PDB entry 8SQK | electron microscopy, 3.01 A resolution | chains D and T of the 8 polymer chains in the assembly

# Chain D
Protein: Non-structural protein 8
From: Severe acute respiratory syndrome coronavirus 2
UniProtKB: P0DTD1 (R1AB_SARS2); residues 1-198 here correspond to UniProt positions 3943-4140 (UniProt number = residue number + 3942)
Amino-acid sequence (198 residues; each row starts with the number of its first residue):
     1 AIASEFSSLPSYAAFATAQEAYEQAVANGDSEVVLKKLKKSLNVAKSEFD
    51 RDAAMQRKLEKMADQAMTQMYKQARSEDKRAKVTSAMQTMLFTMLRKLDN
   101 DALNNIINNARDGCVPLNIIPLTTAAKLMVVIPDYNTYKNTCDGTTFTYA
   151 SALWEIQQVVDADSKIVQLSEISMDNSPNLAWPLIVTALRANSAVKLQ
Not modelled in the structure: 1-6, 192-198
Swiss-Prot annotation at these positions:
  - site: Gln-198 (Cleavage)

# Chain T
Molecule: Template RNA
Sequence (35 nucleotides; each row starts with the number of its first residue):
   100 UGUCAUGCUUCGCGUGGAGAAUGACGUAGCAUGCU

# Interface between chain D and chain T
Contacting residue pairs (5):
  Lys-40(D) / G122(T)  salt bridge to the phosphate
  Asn-43(D) / A120(T)  hydrogen bond to the phosphate
  Asn-43(D) / U121(T)  sugar contact
  Lys-61(D) / C112(T)  salt bridge to the phosphate
  Gln-65(D) / C110(T)  phosphate contact
Also at the interface, not in a pair above, chain T (6 interface residues in all): G111

# Summary
4 residues of chain D and 6 residues of chain T are in contact; the contacts include 1 hydrogen bond and 2
salt bridges. Polar pairs include Asn-43(D)/A120(T), Lys-40(D)/G122(T) and Lys-61(D)/C112(T).
Chain D is Non-structural protein 8 (Severe acute respiratory syndrome coronavirus 2) and chain T is Template
RNA; the structure, SARS-CoV-2 replication-transcription complex bound to RNA-nsp9 and GDP-betaS, as a
pre-catalytic deRNAylation/mRNA capping intermediate, was determined by electron microscopy, deposited
together with 8SQ9 and 8SQJ.
